Entry 5COR (X-ray diffraction, 2.55 A resolution); this record covers chains G and I of the 5 polymer chains in the assembly.

[Chain G (and I)]
Name: C-C motif chemokine 3
Source organism: Homo sapiens
Notes: chain I of this document is another copy of the same molecule, construct and numbering; everything in this record applies to it too
UniProtKB: P10147 (CCL3_HUMAN); residues 1-70 here correspond to UniProt positions 23-92 (UniProt number = residue number + 22)
Sequence (70 residues; each row starts with the number of its first residue):
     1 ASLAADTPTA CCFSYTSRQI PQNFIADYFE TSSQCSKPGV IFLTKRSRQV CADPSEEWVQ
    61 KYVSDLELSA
Disulfides: C11-C35, C12-C51
Swiss-Prot annotation at these positions:
  - site (Involved in GAG binding): R18, R46, R48
From the paper describing this entry:
  - self-association interface (contacts with another copy of this molecule); pairs are residue here / residue on that copy: A1-S33 (hydrogen bond), L3

[How chain G and chain I interact]
Residue-residue contacts (20; chain G residue first):
  S14(G) - Q34(I)
  Y15(G) - S33(I)  hydrogen bond (backbone-side chain)
  S17(G) - S33(I)
  R18(G) - E30(I)  salt bridge
  N23(G) - L68(I)
  F24(G) - S64(I)
  F24(G) - E67(I)
  F24(G) - L68(I)  hydrophobic
  T44(G) - E67(I)  hydrogen bond
  K45(G) - E67(I)  hydrogen bond (backbone-side chain)
  K45(G) - A70(I)
  R46(G) - A26(I)  hydrogen bond (side chain-backbone)
  R46(G) - D27(I)  salt bridge
  R46(G) - Y28(I)
  R46(G) - L66(I)  hydrogen bond (side chain-backbone)
  R46(G) - E67(I)  hydrogen bond (backbone-side chain)
  R46(G) - A70(I)
  R48(G) - D27(I)  salt bridge
  R48(G) - Y28(I)  hydrogen bond (side chain-backbone)
  R48(G) - F29(I)
Interface residues without a listed pair, chain G (11 interface residues in all): T16
Interface residues without a listed pair, chain I (15 interface residues in all): P38, P54, V63

[Summary]
11 residues of chain G and 15 residues of chain I are in contact, with 7 hydrogen bonds and 3 salt bridges.
Polar pairs include R18(G)-E30(I), R46(G)-D27(I) and R48(G)-D27(I). The paper reports a self-association
interface involving A1(G) and L3(G).
Both chains are C-C motif chemokine 3 (Homo sapiens). Entry 5COR (X-ray structure of macrophage inflammatory
protein-1 alpha (CCL3) N-terminal-switch polymer) was determined by X-ray diffraction, deposited together with
5D65, 5CMD, 5COY and 5DNF.
